PDB entry 5BXN | X-ray diffraction, 2.80 A resolution | chains H and Z of the 28 polymer chains in the assembly

== Chain H ==
Molecule: Proteasome subunit beta type-2
Organism: Saccharomyces cerevisiae (strain ATCC 204508 / S288c)
Notes: EC 3.4.25.1
UniProt: P25043 (PSB2_YEAST); residues 1-232 here correspond to UniProt positions 30-261 (UniProt number = residue number + 29)
Amino-acid sequence (232 residues; numbered 1 to 232; the number before each row is that of its first residue):
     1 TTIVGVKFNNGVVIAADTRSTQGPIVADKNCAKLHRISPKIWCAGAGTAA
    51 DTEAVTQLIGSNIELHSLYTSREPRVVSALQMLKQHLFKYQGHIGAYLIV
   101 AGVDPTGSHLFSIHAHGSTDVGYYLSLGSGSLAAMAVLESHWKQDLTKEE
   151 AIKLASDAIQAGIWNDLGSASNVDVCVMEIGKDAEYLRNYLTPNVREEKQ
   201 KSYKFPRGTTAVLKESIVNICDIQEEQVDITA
Unresolved in the structure: 223-232
Sequence notes: engineered mutation Ala-170 (Gly199 in P25043)
Swiss-Prot annotation at these positions:
  - active site: Thr-1 (Nucleophile)
Glycans and other covalent adducts: bortezomib (BO2) linked to Thr-1
Metal / ion sites: Mg2+: Ile-163, Asp-166, Ser-169
Residues lining bound ligands: bortezomib (BO2; N-[(1R)-1-(dihydroxyboryl)-3-methylbutyl]-N-(pyrazin-2-ylcarbonyl)-L-phenylalaninamide): Arg-19, Ser-20, Thr-21, Gln-22, Ala-27, Cys-31, Lys-33, Gly-45, Ala-46, Gly-47, Thr-48, Ala-49, Thr-52, Gly-168

== Chain Z ==
Molecule: Proteasome subunit beta type-6
Organism: Saccharomyces cerevisiae (strain ATCC 204508 / S288c)
Notes: EC 3.4.25.1
UniProt: P23724 (PSB6_YEAST); residues 1-222 here correspond to UniProt positions 20-241 (UniProt number = residue number + 19)
Amino-acid sequence (222 residues; numbered 1 to 222; the number before each row is that of its first residue):
     1 QFNPYGDNGGTILGIAGEDFAVLAGDTRNITDYSINSRYEPKVFDCGDNI
    51 VMSANGFAADGDALVKRFKNSVKWYHFDHNDKKLSINSAARNIQHLLYGK
   101 RFFPYYVHTIIAGLDEDGKGAVYSFDPVGSYEREQCRAGGAAASLIMPFL
   151 DNQVNFKNQYEPGTNGKVKKPLKYLSVEEVIKLVRDSFTSATERHIQVGD
   201 GLEILIVTKDGVRKEFYELKRD
Metal / ion sites: Mg2+ near Val-198 (its only coordinating residue here)

== Chain H / chain Z interface ==
Pairs across the interface - 57 pairs, chain H then chain Z:
  Arg-19(H) / Ile-196(Z)
  Thr-21(H) / Ile-196(Z)
  Gly-23(H) / Tyr-33(Z)
  Gly-23(H) / Ile-196(Z)
  Pro-24(H) / His-195(Z)
  Pro-24(H) / Ile-196(Z)  hydrogen bond (backbone-backbone)
  Ile-25(H) / Arg-194(Z)
  Ile-25(H) / His-195(Z)
  Val-26(H) / Glu-193(Z)
  Val-26(H) / Arg-194(Z)  hydrogen bond (backbone-backbone)
  Val-26(H) / Ile-196(Z)  hydrophobic
  Ala-27(H) / Arg-194(Z)  hydrogen bond (backbone-side chain)
  Lys-29(H) / Glu-193(Z)  salt bridge
  Lys-29(H) / Arg-194(Z)
  Ile-163(H) / Asp-222(Z)
  Trp-164(H) / Ile-35(Z)
  Trp-164(H) / Arg-38(Z)  hydrogen bond (backbone-side chain)
  Trp-164(H) / Arg-221(Z)
  Asp-166(H) / Tyr-33(Z)
  Asp-166(H) / Asp-222(Z)
  Leu-167(H) / Arg-28(Z)
  Leu-167(H) / Ile-30(Z)  hydrophobic
  Leu-167(H) / Asp-32(Z)
  Leu-167(H) / Tyr-33(Z)  hydrogen bond (backbone-backbone)
  Leu-167(H) / Ile-35(Z)  hydrophobic
  Leu-167(H) / Ile-196(Z)
  Gly-168(H) / Tyr-33(Z)
  Ser-169(H) / Asp-222(Z)
  Ala-170(H) / Asp-222(Z)
  Ser-171(H) / Asp-222(Z)
  Arg-196(H) / Glu-193(Z)  salt bridge
  Arg-196(H) / Lys-220(Z)
  Glu-197(H) / Arg-185(Z)  salt bridge
  Lys-199(H) / Asp-186(Z)
  Lys-199(H) / Ser-190(Z)  hydrogen bond
  Gln-200(H) / Lys-182(Z)
  Gln-200(H) / Arg-185(Z)  hydrogen bond
  Gln-200(H) / Asp-186(Z)  hydrogen bond (backbone-side chain)
  Lys-201(H) / Gln-153(Z)
  Lys-201(H) / Glu-179(Z)
  Lys-201(H) / Asp-186(Z)  hydrogen bond (backbone-side chain)
  Tyr-203(H) / Phe-149(Z)  hydrophobic
  Tyr-203(H) / Gln-153(Z)
  Tyr-203(H) / Leu-183(Z)
  Tyr-203(H) / Asp-186(Z)  hydrogen bond
  Phe-205(H) / Asn-152(Z)
  Phe-205(H) / Gln-153(Z)
  Phe-205(H) / Gln-159(Z)
  Pro-206(H) / Pro-162(Z)  hydrophobic
  Arg-207(H) / Pro-162(Z)
  Gly-208(H) / Pro-162(Z)
  Thr-209(H) / Asn-158(Z)
  Thr-209(H) / Gln-159(Z)
  Thr-209(H) / Tyr-160(Z)  hydrogen bond (backbone-backbone)
  Ala-211(H) / Tyr-160(Z)  hydrophobic
  Ala-211(H) / Gly-166(Z)
  Val-212(H) / Asn-165(Z)
Interface residues without a listed pair, chain H (32 interface residues in all): Asp-28, Asn-165, Thr-210
Interface residues without a listed pair, chain Z (33 interface residues in all): Ser-34, Leu-145, Glu-161, Thr-189, Gln-197

== Summary ==
The interface between chain H and chain Z involves 32 residues on one side and 33 on the other, with 11
hydrogen bonds and 3 salt bridges. Polar contacts include Lys-29(H)/Glu-193(Z), Arg-196(H)/Glu-193(Z) and
Glu-197(H)/Arg-185(Z). Bortezomib is covalently linked to Thr-1(H).
Here chain H is Proteasome subunit beta type-2 and chain Z is Proteasome subunit beta type-6, both from
Saccharomyces cerevisiae (strain ATCC 204508 / S288c). Entry 5BXN (Yeast 20S proteasome beta2-G170A mutant in
complex with Bortezomib) was determined by X-ray diffraction (same publication as 5BXL).
